4R2A - chains A and C of the 3 polymer chains in the assembly; structure by X-ray diffraction, 1.59 A resolution.

# Chain A
Protein: Early growth response protein 1
Source organism: Homo sapiens
Notes: fragment: Zinc Finger 1-3
Reference sequence: P18146 (EGR1_HUMAN); residues 335-423 here = UniProt positions 335-423
Sequence (94 residues; each row starts with the number of its first residue):
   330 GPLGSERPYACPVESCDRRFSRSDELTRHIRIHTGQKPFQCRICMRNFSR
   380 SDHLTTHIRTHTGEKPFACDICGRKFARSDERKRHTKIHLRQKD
Not modelled in the structure: 330-334, 421-423
Construct notes: expression tag (330-334)
Metal / ion sites: Zn2+ site 1: Cys340, Cys345, His358, His362; Zn2+ site 2: Cys370, Cys373, His386, His390; Zn2+ site 3: Cys398, Cys401, His414, His418
From the paper describing this entry:
  - binding site for the 11-nt DNA strand: Arg351, Glu354, Glu410

# Chain C
Molecule: 11-nt DNA strand
Sequence (11 nucleotides; row label = number of the first residue in the row):
     1 TACGCCCACGC
Modified residues: 5CM (5-methyl-2'-deoxy-cytidine-5'-monophosphate) at position 3

# How chain A and chain C interact
Pairs across the interface - 14 pairs, chain A then chain C:
  Arg351(A) - DA2(C)  base contact
  Asp353(A) - DT1(C)  base contact
  Asp353(A) - DA2(C)  base contact
  Thr356(A) - DT1(C)  phosphate contact
  Arg357(A) - DG4(C)  base contact
  Arg360(A) - DA2(C)  salt bridge to the phosphate
  Arg379(A) - DC5(C)  base contact
  Asp381(A) - DG4(C)  base contact
  Asp381(A) - DC5(C)  hydrogen bond to the base
  Arg407(A) - DA8(C)  base contact
  Ser408(A) - DC6(C)  hydrogen bond to the phosphate
  Asp409(A) - DA8(C)  hydrogen bond to the base
  Lys412(A) - DC7(C)  salt bridge to the phosphate
  Arg413(A) - DG10(C)  base contact
Interface residues without a listed pair, chain A (15 interface residues in all): Ser352, Phe368, Ser380
Interface residues without a listed pair, chain C (10 interface residues in all): 5CM_3, DC9

# Overview
Chain A and chain C form an interface of 15 and 10 residues respectively, with 3 hydrogen bonds and 2 salt
bridges. Polar contacts include Asp381(A)-DC5(C), Asp409(A)-DA8(C) and Ser408(A)-DC6(C). The Zn2+ site 1 is
built by Cys340(A), Cys345(A), His358(A) and His362(A). From the paper: a binding site for the 11-nt DNA
strand at Arg351(A), Glu354(A) and Glu410(A).
Here chain A is Early growth response protein 1 (Homo sapiens) and chain C is an 11-nt DNA strand. Entry 4R2A
(Egr1/Zif268 zinc fingers in complex with methylated DNA) was determined by X-ray diffraction, deposited
together with 4R2C, 4R2D, 4R2E, 4R2P, 4R2Q, 4R2R and 4R2S.
